PDB entry 6X3W | electron microscopy, 3.30 A resolution | chains I and J of the 9 polymer chains in the assembly

== Chain I ==
Molecule: Kappa Fab Light Chain
From: Mus musculus
Notes: antibody fragment or engineered binder
Amino-acid sequence (213 residues; each row starts with the number of its first residue):
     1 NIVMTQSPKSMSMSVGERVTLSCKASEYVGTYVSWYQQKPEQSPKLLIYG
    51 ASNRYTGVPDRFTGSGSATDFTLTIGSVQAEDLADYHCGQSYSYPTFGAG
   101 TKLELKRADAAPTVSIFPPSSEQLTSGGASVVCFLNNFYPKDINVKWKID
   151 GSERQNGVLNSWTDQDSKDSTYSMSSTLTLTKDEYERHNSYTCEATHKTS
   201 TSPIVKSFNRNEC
Unresolved in the structure: 106-213
Cystine bridges: Cys23-Cys88

== Chain J ==
Molecule: IgG2b Fab Heavy Chain
From: Mus musculus
Notes: antibody fragment or engineered binder
Amino-acid sequence (454 residues; each row starts with the number of its first residue):
     1 EVQLQQSGAELVKPGASVKLSCTASGFNIKDTYMYWVKQRPEQGLEWIGR
    51 IDPANGDTKYDPKFQGKATITTDTFSNTAYLQLSSLTSEDTAVYYCARKG
   101 LRWAMDYWGQGTSVTVSTAKTTPPSVYPLAPGCGDTTGSSVTLGCLVKGY
   151 FPESVTVTWNSGSLSSSVHTFPALLQSGLYTMSSSVTVPSSTWPSQTVTC
   201 SVAHPASSTTVDKKLEPSGPISTINPCPPCKECHKCPAPNLEGGPSVFIF
   251 PPNIKDVLMISLTPKVTCVVVDVSEDDPDVQISWFVNNVEVHTAQTQTHR
   301 EDYNSTIRVVSTLPIQHQDWMSGKEFKCKVNNKDLPSPIERTISKIKGLV
   351 RAPQVYILPPPAEQLSRKDVSLTCLVVGFNPGDISVEWTSNGHTEENYKD
   401 TAPVLDSDGSYFIYSKLNMKTSKWEKTDSFSCNVRHEGLKNYYLKKTISR
   451 SPGK
Unresolved in the structure: 1, 118-454
Cystine bridges: Cys22-Cys96

== Interface between chain I and chain J ==
Pairs across the interface (40; chain I residue first):
  Asn1(I) - Asp61(J)  hydrogen bond
  Tyr32(I) - Arg102(J)
  Tyr32(I) - Trp103(J)
  Ser34(I) - Ala104(J)
  Tyr36(I) - Ala104(J)  hydrogen bond (side chain-backbone)
  Tyr36(I) - Met105(J)
  Tyr36(I) - Trp108(J)
  Gln38(I) - Gln39(J)  hydrogen bond
  Gln38(I) - Tyr95(J)  hydrogen bond
  Gln42(I) - Tyr95(J)  hydrogen bond (backbone-side chain)
  Ser43(I) - Tyr95(J)
  Ser43(I) - Gly109(J)  hydrogen bond (side chain-backbone)
  Pro44(I) - Tyr95(J)
  Pro44(I) - Trp108(J)
  Leu46(I) - Ala104(J)
  Leu46(I) - Asp106(J)
  Tyr49(I) - Leu101(J)
  Tyr49(I) - Arg102(J)
  Tyr49(I) - Ala104(J)  hydrophobic
  Gly50(I) - Arg102(J)
  Asn53(I) - Arg102(J)  hydrogen bond
  Tyr55(I) - Leu101(J)  hydrophobic
  Tyr55(I) - Asp106(J)
  Tyr55(I) - Tyr107(J)
  His87(I) - Gln39(J)
  Ser91(I) - Trp103(J)  hydrogen bond (side chain-backbone)
  Tyr94(I) - Trp47(J)  hydrophobic
  Tyr94(I) - Lys59(J)
  Pro95(I) - Tyr35(J)  hydrophobic
  Pro95(I) - Trp47(J)
  Pro95(I) - Met105(J)  hydrophobic
  Phe97(I) - Val37(J)  hydrophobic
  Phe97(I) - Leu45(J)
  Phe97(I) - Met105(J)  hydrophobic
  Phe97(I) - Trp108(J)  hydrophobic
  Gly98(I) - Gly44(J)
  Gly98(I) - Leu45(J)
  Ala99(I) - Gln43(J)
  Ala99(I) - Gly44(J)  hydrogen bond (backbone-backbone)
  Lys102(I) - Glu42(J)  salt bridge
Interface residues without a listed pair, chain I (22 interface residues in all): Asp85
Interface residues without a listed pair, chain J (21 interface residues in all): Glu46

== Overview ==
22 residues of chain I and 21 residues of chain J are in contact, with 9 hydrogen bonds and 1 salt bridge.
Polar contacts include Lys102(I)-Glu42(J), Asn1(I)-Asp61(J) and Tyr36(I)-Ala104(J).
Here chain I is Kappa Fab Light Chain and chain J is IgG2b Fab Heavy Chain, both from Mus musculus. Entry 6X3W
(Human GABAA receptor alpha1-beta2-gamma2 subtype in complex with GABA plus phenobarbital) was determined by
electron microscopy, deposited together with 6X3S, 6X3T, 6X3U, 6X3V, 6X3X, 6X3Z and 6X40.
